Entry 6KZ3 (electron microscopy, 3.10 A resolution); this record covers chains A and B of the 6 polymer chains in the assembly.

== Chain A (and B) ==
Protein: Intermembrane transport protein YebT
Source organism: Escherichia coli K-12
Notes: fragment: domain 1-4; chain B of this document is another copy of the same molecule, construct and numbering; everything in this record applies to it too
Reference sequence: P76272 (YEBT_ECOLI); residues 46-509 here = UniProt positions 46-509
Chain sequence (464 residues; each row starts with the number of its first residue):
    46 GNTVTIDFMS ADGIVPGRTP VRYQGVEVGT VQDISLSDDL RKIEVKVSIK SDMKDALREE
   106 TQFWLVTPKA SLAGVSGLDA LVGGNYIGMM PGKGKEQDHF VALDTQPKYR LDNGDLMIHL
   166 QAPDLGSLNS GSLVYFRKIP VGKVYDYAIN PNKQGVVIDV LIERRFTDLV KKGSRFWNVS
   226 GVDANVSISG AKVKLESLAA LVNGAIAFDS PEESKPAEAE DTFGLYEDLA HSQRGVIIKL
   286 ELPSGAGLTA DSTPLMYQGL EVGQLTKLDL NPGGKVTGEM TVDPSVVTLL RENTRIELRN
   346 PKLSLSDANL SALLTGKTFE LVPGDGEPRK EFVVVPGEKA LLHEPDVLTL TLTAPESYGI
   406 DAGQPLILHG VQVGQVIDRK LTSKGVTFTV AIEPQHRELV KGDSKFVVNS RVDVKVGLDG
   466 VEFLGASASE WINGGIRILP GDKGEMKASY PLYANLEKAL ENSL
Disordered / not traced: 456-478

== Chain A / chain B interface ==
Pairs across the interface (82):
  Ala56(A) - Gln69(B)
  Ala56(A) - Gly70(B)
  Ala56(A) - Val71(B)
  Ile79(A) - Val71(B)  hydrophobic
  Leu81(A) - Tyr68(B)  hydrophobic
  Leu81(A) - Val71(B)  hydrophobic
  Leu85(A) - Gln69(B)  hydrogen bond (backbone-side chain)
  Arg86(A) - Asp157(B)  hydrogen bond (side chain-backbone)
  Val120(A) - Ser116(B)
  Ser121(A) - Ser116(B)
  Ser121(A) - Leu117(B)
  Ser121(A) - Ala118(B)
  Gly122(A) - Ser116(B)  hydrogen bond (backbone-backbone)
  Gly122(A) - Ala118(B)
  Leu123(A) - Ala118(B)
  Leu123(A) - Leu126(B)  hydrophobic
  Leu123(A) - Val127(B)
  Asp124(A) - Val127(B)
  Asp149(A) - Arg210(B)
  Pro168(A) - Arg182(B)
  Asp169(A) - Arg182(B)
  Asp169(A) - Lys183(B)  salt bridge
  Leu170(A) - Arg182(B)  hydrogen bond (backbone-backbone)
  Leu170(A) - Lys183(B)
  Leu170(A) - Ile184(B)  hydrophobic
  Gly171(A) - Lys183(B)
  Ser172(A) - Glu241(B)
  Ile194(A) - Phe181(B)  hydrophobic
  Ile194(A) - Ile184(B)  hydrophobic
  Ile194(A) - Leu214(B)  hydrophobic
  Lys198(A) - Phe181(B)
  Lys198(A) - Arg182(B)  hydrogen bond (backbone-side chain)
  Lys198(A) - Leu214(B)
  Gln199(A) - Arg182(B)  hydrogen bond (backbone-side chain)
  Gln199(A) - Glu257(B)
  Gly200(A) - Arg182(B)
  Val201(A) - Arg182(B)
  Val201(A) - Ile184(B)  hydrophobic
  Gly226(A) - Leu240(B)
  Val227(A) - Val238(B)
  Val227(A) - Lys239(B)
  Val227(A) - Leu240(B)  hydrophobic
  Ala229(A) - Ala236(B)
  Ala229(A) - Lys237(B)
  Ala229(A) - Val238(B)  hydrogen bond (backbone-backbone)
  Asn230(A) - Lys237(B)
  Val231(A) - Gly235(B)
  Val231(A) - Ala236(B)  hydrogen bond (backbone-backbone)
  Leu246(A) - Leu243(B)
  Val247(A) - Leu243(B)
  Ser289(A) - Gln303(B)
  Gly290(A) - Gln303(B)
  Gly290(A) - Gly304(B)
  Gly290(A) - Leu305(B)
  Ala291(A) - Gly304(B)
  Leu313(A) - Leu305(B)  hydrophobic
  Asp314(A) - Leu305(B)
  Leu315(A) - Tyr302(B)
  Leu315(A) - Leu305(B)  hydrophobic
  Gly319(A) - Gln303(B)  hydrogen bond (backbone-side chain)
  Val321(A) - Gln303(B)
  Val321(A) - Leu305(B)  hydrophobic
  Asn345(A) - Asp352(B)
  Pro346(A) - Ser351(B)
  Pro346(A) - Asp352(B)
  Lys347(A) - Ser351(B)
  Leu348(A) - Leu350(B)
  Leu358(A) - Leu355(B)  hydrophobic
  Leu359(A) - Ser234(B)
  Leu359(A) - Leu355(B)  hydrophobic
  Pro400(A) - His414(B)
  Glu401(A) - His414(B)
  Ser402(A) - His414(B)  hydrogen bond (backbone-backbone)
  Ser402(A) - Gly415(B)
  Arg424(A) - Val416(B)
  Leu426(A) - Leu413(B)
  Leu426(A) - Val416(B)  hydrophobic
  Leu426(A) - Val418(B)  hydrophobic
  Leu426(A) - Leu444(B)  hydrophobic
  Ser428(A) - Leu444(B)
  Val431(A) - His414(B)
  Val431(A) - Val416(B)  hydrophobic
Also at the interface, not in a pair above, chain A (60 interface residues in all): Met54, Asp57, Ser80, Ile88, Ala125, Thr150, Tyr192, Ala193, Asp228, Ile233, Thr427
Also at the interface, not in a pair above, chain B (53 interface residues in all): Met98, Leu123, Pro136, Asn158, Phe211, Ile233, Ala244, Val247, Asn248, Val307, Gln417, His441, Arg482

== In short ==
The interface between chain A and chain B involves 60 residues on one side and 53 on the other; the contacts
include 10 hydrogen bonds and 1 salt bridge. Polar pairs include Asp169(A)-Lys183(B), Leu85(A)-Gln69(B) and
Arg86(A)-Asp157(B).
Chain A and chain B are both Intermembrane transport protein YebT (Escherichia coli K-12); the structure, YebT
domain1-4, was determined by electron microscopy (same publication as 6KZ4).
